Entry 6N7R (electron microscopy, 3.20 A resolution); this record covers chains K and R of the 18 polymer chains in the assembly.

[Chain K]
Name: Small nuclear ribonucleoprotein-associated protein B
Source organism: Saccharomyces cerevisiae (strain ATCC 204508 / S288c)
UniProt: P40018 (RSMB_YEAST); residue numbers follow UniProt; this construct covers 1-196
Chain sequence (196 residues; each row starts with the number of its first residue):
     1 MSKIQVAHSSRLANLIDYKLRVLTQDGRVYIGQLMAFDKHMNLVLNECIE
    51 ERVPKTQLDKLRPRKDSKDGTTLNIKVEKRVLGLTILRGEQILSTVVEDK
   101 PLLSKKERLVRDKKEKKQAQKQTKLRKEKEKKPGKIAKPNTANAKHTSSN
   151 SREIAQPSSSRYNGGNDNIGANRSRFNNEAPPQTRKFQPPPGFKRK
Not modelled in the structure: 1-3, 65-69, 133-196
Swiss-Prot annotation at these positions:
  - motif: Lys-105 to Lys-132 (Nuclear localization signal)

[Chain R]
Molecule: U1 snRNA
Source organism: Saccharomyces cerevisiae
Sequence (568 nucleotides; numbered 1 to 568; the number before each row is that of its first residue):
     1 AUACUUACCUUAAGAUAUCAGAGGAGAUCAAGAAGUCCUACUGAUCAAAC
    51 AUGCGCUUCCAAUAGUAGAAGGACGUUAAGCAUUUAUCAUUGAACUAUAA
   101 UUGUUCAUUGAAGUCAUUGAUGCAAACUCCUUGGUCACACACACAUACGG
   151 CGCGGAAGGCGUGUUUGCUGACGUUUCCAUUCCCUUGUUUCAAUCAUUGG
   201 UUAAUCCCUUGAUUCCUUUGGGGAUUUUUGGGUUAAACUGAUUUUUGGGG
   251 CCCUUUGUUUCUUCUGCCUGGAGAAGUUUGACACCAAAUUCAAAUUGGUG
   301 UUAGGGGAGCUGGGGCCUUUCAAAAGAGAGCUUUGUAGAGGCAUUCUUUU
   351 UGACUACUUUUCUCUAGCGUGCCAUUUUAGUUUUUGACGGCAGAUUCGAA
   401 UGAACUUAAGUUUAUGAUGAAGGUAUGGCUGUUGAGAUUAUUUGGUCGGG
   451 AUUGUAGUUUGAAGAUGUGCUCUUUUGAGCAGUCUCAACUUUGCUCGUUC
   501 CCGUUAUGGGAAAAAUUUUGGAAGGUCUUGGUAGGAACGGGUGGAUCUUA
   551 UAAUUUUUGAUUUAUUUU
Not modelled in the structure: 26-32, 566-568

[How chain K and chain R interact]
Pairs across the interface (40):
  Gln-5(K) with A157(R), hydrogen bond to the sugar; G158(R), hydrogen bond to the sugar
  Ala-7(K) with G158(R), phosphate contact; G159(R), phosphate contact
  His-8(K) with G159(R), salt bridge to the phosphate
  Gln-25(K) with U561(R), base contact
  Asp-26(K) with U561(R), base contact
  His-40(K) with U556(R), stacking on the base
  Asn-42(K) with U556(R), base contact
  Thr-56(K) with U121(R), phosphate contact; G122(R), phosphate contact
  Gln-57(K) with G122(R), hydrogen bond to the phosphate; C123(R), hydrogen bond to the phosphate
  Lys-60(K) with C123(R), salt bridge to the phosphate
  Asn-74(K) with A124(R), phosphate contact
  Lys-76(K) with G122(R), salt bridge to the phosphate; C123(R), salt bridge to the phosphate
  Glu-78(K) with U121(R), phosphate contact
  Lys-79(K) with A73(R), salt bridge to the phosphate
  Arg-88(K) with U556(R), hydrogen bond to the sugar
  Gly-89(K) with U556(R), hydrogen bond to the base
  Glu-90(K) with U556(R), hydrogen bond to the base; U557(R), phosphate contact
  Lys-100(K) with A156(R), sugar contact; A157(R), sugar contact
  Ser-104(K) with A156(R), sugar contact
  Lys-105(K) with A157(R), hydrogen bond to the phosphate; G158(R), salt bridge to the phosphate
  Lys-114(K) with U301(R), salt bridge to the phosphate
  Gln-118(K) with U302(R), base contact
  Gln-120(K) with A171(R), phosphate contact
  Lys-121(K) with G280(R), hydrogen bond to the base; U301(R), base contact; U302(R), hydrogen bond to the base
  Lys-124(K) with U279(R), sugar contact
  Arg-126(K) with G298(R), salt bridge to the phosphate
  Lys-127(K) with C172(R), hydrogen bond to the phosphate; G173(R), salt bridge to the phosphate
  Glu-128(K) with U279(R), base contact
  Lys-129(K) with G297(R), salt bridge to the phosphate
Other interface residues (no listed pair), chain K (38 interface residues in all): Val-6, Ser-9, Tyr-18, Met-41, Ile-49, Val-81, Lys-106, Lys-117, Leu-125
Other interface residues (no listed pair), chain R (25 interface residues in all): A48, C74, U278, A281

[Summary]
38 residues of chain K and 25 residues of chain R are in contact; the contacts include 11 hydrogen bonds, 10
salt bridges and 1 aromatic stacking contact. Polar contacts include Gly-89(K)/U556(R), Glu-90(K)/U556(R) and
Lys-121(K)/G280(R).
Chain K is Small nuclear ribonucleoprotein-associated protein B (Saccharomyces cerevisiae (strain ATCC 204508
/ S288c)) and chain R is U1 snRNA (Saccharomyces cerevisiae); the structure, Saccharomyces cerevisiae
spliceosomal E complex (ACT1), was determined by electron microscopy, deposited together with 6N7P.
